Entry 2PFF (X-ray diffraction, 4.00 A resolution); this record covers chains A and D of the 9 polymer chains in the assembly.

== Chain A (and D) ==
Name: Fatty acid synthase subunit alpha
Source organism: Saccharomyces cerevisiae
Notes: EC 2.3.1.86; chain D of this document is another copy of the same molecule, construct and numbering; everything in this record applies to it too
UniProtKB: P19097 (FAS2_YEAST); residues 671-1744 carry their UniProt numbers (1074 of 1688 residues fall inside the UniProt entry; the rest is not from it)
Chain sequence (1688 residues; each row starts with the number of its first residue; note: 63 numbers in that range are skipped by the numbering (no residue carries them; nothing is unmodelled there); X marks 614 residues of unknown identity (built as UNK)):
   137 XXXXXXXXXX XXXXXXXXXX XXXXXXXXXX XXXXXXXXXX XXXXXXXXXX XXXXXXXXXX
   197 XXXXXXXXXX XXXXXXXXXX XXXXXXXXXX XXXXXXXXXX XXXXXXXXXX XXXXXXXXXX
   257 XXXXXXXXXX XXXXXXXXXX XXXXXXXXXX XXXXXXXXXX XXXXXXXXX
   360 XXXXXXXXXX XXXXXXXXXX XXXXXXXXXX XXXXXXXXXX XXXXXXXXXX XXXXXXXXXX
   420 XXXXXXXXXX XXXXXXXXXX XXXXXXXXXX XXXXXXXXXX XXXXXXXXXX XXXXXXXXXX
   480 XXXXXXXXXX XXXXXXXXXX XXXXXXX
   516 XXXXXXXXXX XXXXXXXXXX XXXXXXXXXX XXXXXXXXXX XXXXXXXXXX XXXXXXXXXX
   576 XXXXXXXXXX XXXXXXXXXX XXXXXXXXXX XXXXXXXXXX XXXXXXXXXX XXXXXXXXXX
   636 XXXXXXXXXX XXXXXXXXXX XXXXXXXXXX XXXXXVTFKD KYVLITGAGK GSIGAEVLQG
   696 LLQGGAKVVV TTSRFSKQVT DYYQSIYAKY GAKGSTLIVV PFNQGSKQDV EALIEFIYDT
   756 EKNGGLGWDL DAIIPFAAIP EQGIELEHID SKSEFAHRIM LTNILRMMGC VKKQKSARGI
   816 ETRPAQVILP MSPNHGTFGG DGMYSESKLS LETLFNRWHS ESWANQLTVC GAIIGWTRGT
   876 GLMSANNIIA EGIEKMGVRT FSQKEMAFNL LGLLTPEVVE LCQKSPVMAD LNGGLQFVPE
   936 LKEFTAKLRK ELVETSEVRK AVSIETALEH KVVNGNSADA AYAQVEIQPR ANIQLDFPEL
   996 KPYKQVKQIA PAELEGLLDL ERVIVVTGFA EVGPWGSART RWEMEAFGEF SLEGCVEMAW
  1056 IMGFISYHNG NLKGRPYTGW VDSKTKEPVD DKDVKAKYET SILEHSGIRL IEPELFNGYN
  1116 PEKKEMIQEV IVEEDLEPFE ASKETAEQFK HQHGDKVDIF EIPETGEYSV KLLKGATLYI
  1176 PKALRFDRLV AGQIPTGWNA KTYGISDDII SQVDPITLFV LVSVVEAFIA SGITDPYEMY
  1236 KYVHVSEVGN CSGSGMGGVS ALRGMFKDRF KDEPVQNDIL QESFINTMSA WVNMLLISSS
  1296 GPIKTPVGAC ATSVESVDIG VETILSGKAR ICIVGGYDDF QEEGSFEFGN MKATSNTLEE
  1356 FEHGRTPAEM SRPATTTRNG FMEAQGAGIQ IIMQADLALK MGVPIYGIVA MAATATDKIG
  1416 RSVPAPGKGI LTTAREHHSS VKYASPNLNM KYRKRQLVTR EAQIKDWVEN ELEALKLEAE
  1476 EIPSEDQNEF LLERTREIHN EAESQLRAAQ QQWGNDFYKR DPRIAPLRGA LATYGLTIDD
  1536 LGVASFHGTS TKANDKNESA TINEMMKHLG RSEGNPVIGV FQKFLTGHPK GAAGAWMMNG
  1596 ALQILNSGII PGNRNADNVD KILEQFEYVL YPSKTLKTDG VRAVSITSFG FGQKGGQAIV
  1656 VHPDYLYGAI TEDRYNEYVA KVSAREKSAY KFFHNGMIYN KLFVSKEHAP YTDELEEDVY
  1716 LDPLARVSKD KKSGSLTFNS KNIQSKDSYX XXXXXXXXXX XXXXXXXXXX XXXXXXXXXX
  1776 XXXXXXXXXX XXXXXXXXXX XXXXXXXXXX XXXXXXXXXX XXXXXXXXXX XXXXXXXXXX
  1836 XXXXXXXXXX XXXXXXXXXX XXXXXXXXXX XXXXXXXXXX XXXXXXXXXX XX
Unresolved in the structure: 979-983
UniProt features mapped onto this chain:
  - active site (For beta-ketoacyl synthase activity): C1305, H1542, H1583
  - modified residue (Phosphoserine): S958, S1440

== Chain A / chain D interface ==
Interface residues of chain D (facing chain A), 6 residues: K1138, T1140, E1142, Q1143, S1164, D1273

== Overview ==
Chain A and chain D make no direct contact in this assembly. From UniProt: 3 active-site residues on chain A.
Chain A and chain D are both Fatty acid synthase subunit alpha (Saccharomyces cerevisiae); the structure,
Structural Insights of Yeast Fatty Acid Synthase, was determined by X-ray diffraction.
